Entry 8JN1 (electron microscopy, 3.50 A resolution); this record covers chains E and H of the 8 polymer chains in the assembly.

[Chain E]
Protein: Envelope protein (Fragment)
From: Dengue virus type 3
UniProtKB: A0A173H1Z3 (A0A173H1Z3_9FLAV); numbering as in UniProt (aligned over 1-493)
Sequence (493 residues; row label = number of the first residue in the row):
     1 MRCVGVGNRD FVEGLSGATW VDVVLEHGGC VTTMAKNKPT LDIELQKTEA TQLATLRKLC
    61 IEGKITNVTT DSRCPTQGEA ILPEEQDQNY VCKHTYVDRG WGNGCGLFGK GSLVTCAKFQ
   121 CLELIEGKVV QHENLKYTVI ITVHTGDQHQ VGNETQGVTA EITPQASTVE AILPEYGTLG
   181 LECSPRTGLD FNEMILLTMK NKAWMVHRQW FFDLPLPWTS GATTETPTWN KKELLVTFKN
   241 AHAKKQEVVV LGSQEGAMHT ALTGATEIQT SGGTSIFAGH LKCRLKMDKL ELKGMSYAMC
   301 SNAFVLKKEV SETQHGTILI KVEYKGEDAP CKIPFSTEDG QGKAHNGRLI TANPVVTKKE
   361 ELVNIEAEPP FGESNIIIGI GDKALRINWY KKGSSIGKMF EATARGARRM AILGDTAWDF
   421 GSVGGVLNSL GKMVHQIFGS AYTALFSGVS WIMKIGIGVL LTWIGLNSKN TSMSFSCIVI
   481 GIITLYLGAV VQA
Disulfide bonds: C3-C30, C60-C121, C74-C105, C92-C116, C300-C331
Covalent attachments: glycan linked to N67; N-acetylglucosamine (NAG) linked to N153

[Chain H]
Protein: Human antibody DENV-115 heavy chain
From: Homo sapiens
Notes: antibody fragment or engineered binder
Sequence (122 residues; numbered 1 to 122; the number before each row is that of its first residue):
     1 QVQLVQSGAE VKKPGAPVKV SCEASGYTFT DYFIHWVRQA PGQGLEWMGW INPISGGTNY
    61 HPRFHGGVTM TRDTSMKVAY MELKRLTSDD TAVYFCARGR DFRGGYSQLD YWGQGTLVTV
   121 SS
Disulfide bonds: C22-C96

[Interface between chain E and chain H]
Contacting residue pairs (16; chain E residue first):
  K64(E) - N59(H)  hydrogen bond
  K64(E) - Y60(H)  hydrogen bond (side chain-backbone)
  K64(E) - P62(H)
  T66(E) - P62(H)
  K118(E) - H65(H)
  Q120(E) - Y60(H)  hydrogen bond (side chain-backbone)
  Q120(E) - H65(H)  hydrogen bond
  L122(E) - G57(H)
  L122(E) - T58(H)
  L122(E) - N59(H)
  E123(E) - N52(H)  hydrogen bond
  E123(E) - S55(H)  hydrogen bond
  K200(E) - I54(H)
  N201(E) - I54(H)
  E225(E) - T69(H)
  E225(E) - K84(H)
Other interface residues (no listed pair), chain E (11 interface residues in all): N67, C121
Other interface residues (no listed pair), chain H (14 interface residues in all): W50, H61, D101

[Overview]
11 residues of chain E and 14 residues of chain H are in contact, with 6 hydrogen bonds. Polar pairs include
K64(E)-N59(H), K64(E)-Y60(H) and Q120(E)-Y60(H). N-acetylglucosamine is covalently linked to N67(E) and
N153(E).
Chain E is Envelope protein (Fragment) (Dengue virus type 3) and chain H is Human antibody DENV-115 heavy
chain (Homo sapiens); the structure, Cryo-EM structure of dengue virus serotype 3 strain EHIE46200Y19 in
complex with human antibody DENV-115 IgG ..., was determined by electron microscopy together with 8JN2 and
8JN3 from the same study.
